PDB entry 2H9R | solution NMR | chains B and C of the 3 polymer chains in the assembly

# Chain B
Name: cAMP-dependent protein kinase type II-alpha regulatory subunit
Source organism: Rattus norvegicus
Notes: EC 2.7.1.37; fragment: N-terminal docking and dimerization domain, residues 4-46
Reference sequence: P12368 (KAP2_RAT); residues 4-46 here correspond to UniProt positions 2-44 (UniProt number = residue number - 2)
Amino-acid sequence (46 residues; each row starts with the number of its first residue):
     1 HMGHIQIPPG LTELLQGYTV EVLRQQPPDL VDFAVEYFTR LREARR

# Chain C
Name: 22-mer from A-kinase anchor protein 5
Notes: fragment: PKA-RII subunit binding domain
Reference sequence: P24588 (AKAP5_HUMAN); residues 1-22 here correspond to UniProt positions 391-412 (UniProt number = residue number + 390)
Amino-acid sequence (22 residues; each row starts with the number of its first residue):
     1 LLIETASSLV KNAIQLSIEQ LV
Swiss-Prot annotation at these positions:
  - region: Leu-2 to Gln-15 (PKA-RII subunit binding domain), Gln-20 to Val-22 (Tethers NFATC2 to CRAC channels)

# Chain B / chain C interface
Pairs across the interface - 7 pairs, chain B then chain C:
  Ile-7(B) / Leu-2(C)
  Ile-7(B) / Thr-5(C)
  Thr-12(B) / Leu-9(C)
  Gln-16(B) / Ala-13(C)
  Gln-16(B) / Leu-16(C)
  Val-20(B) / Ser-17(C)
  Leu-23(B) / Ile-18(C)
Other interface residues (no listed pair), chain C (8 interface residues in all): Asn-12
Interface features reported in the paper:
  - interface residues, chain B: Ile-7(B), Gln-16(B), Leu-23(B)

# Summary
The interface between chain B and chain C involves 5 residues on one side and 8 on the other. The paper
reports interface residues Ile-7(B), Gln-16(B) and Leu-23(B).
Chain B is cAMP-dependent protein kinase type II-alpha regulatory subunit (Rattus norvegicus) and chain C is a
22-mer from A-kinase anchor protein 5; the structure, Docking and dimerization domain (D/D) of the regulatory
subunit of the Type II-alpha cAMP-dependent protein kinase ..., was determined by solution NMR (same
publication as 2DRN).
